PDB entry 4JI4 | X-ray diffraction, 3.69 A resolution | chains A and M of the 21 polymer chains in the assembly

# Chain A
Molecule: 16S rRNA
From: Thermus thermophilus
Sequence (1522 nucleotides; numbered 0 to 1544 plus 19 insertion-coded residues; 42 numbers in that range are skipped by the numbering (no residue carries them; nothing is unmodelled there); the number before each row is that of its first residue; a row labelled like 190A-190L holds insertion residues (190A, then the next letters in order); numbering starts at 0):
     0 UUUGUUGGAG AGUUUGAUCC UGGCUCAGGG UGAACGCUGG CGGCGUGCCU AAGACAUGCA
    60 AGUCGUGCGG G
    73 CCGCGGGGUU UU
    88 ACUCCG
    95 UGGUC
   101 AGCGGCGGAC GGGUGAGUAA CGCGUGGGU
  129A G
   130 ACCUACCCGG AAGAGGGGGA CAACCCGGGG AAACUCGGGC UAAUCCCCCA UGUGGACCCG
   190 C
190A-190L CCCUUGGGGUGU
   191 GUCCAAAGGG CUUU
   216 GCCCGCUUCC GGAUGGGCCC GCGUCCCAUC AGCUAGUUGG UGGGGUAAUG GCCCACCAAG
   276 GCGACGACGG GUAGCCGGUC UGAGAGGAUG GCCGGCCACA GGGGCACUGA GACACGGGCC
   336 CCACUCCUAC GGGAGGCAGC AGUUAGGAAU CUUCCGCAAU GGGCGCAAGC CUGACGGAGC
   396 GACGCCGCUU GGAGGAAGAA GCCCUUCGGG GUGUAAACUC CUGAA
   442 CCCGGGACGA AACCCCCGAC GA
   474 GGGGACUGAC GGUACCGGG
   494 GUAAUAGCGC CGGCCAACUC CGUGCCAGCA GCCGCGGUAA UACGGAGGGC GCGAGCGUUA
   554 CCCGGAUUCA CUGGGCGUAA AGGGCGUGUA GGCGGCCUGG GGCGUCCCAU GUGAAAGACC
   614 ACGGCUCAAC CGUGGGGGAG CGUGGGAUAC GCUCAGGCUA GACGGUGGGA GAGGGUGGUG
   674 GAAUUCCCGG AGUAGCGGUG AAAUGCGCAG AUACCGGGAG GAACGCCGAU GGCGAAGGCA
   734 GCCACCUGGU CCACCCGUGA CGCUGAGGCG CGAAAGCGUG GGGAGCAAAC CGGAUUAGAU
   794 ACCCGGGUAG UCCACGCCCU AAACGAUGCG CGCUAGGUCU CUGGGUCU
   848 CCUGGGGGCC GAAGCUAACG CGUUAAGCGC GCCGCCUGGG GAGUACGGCC GCAAGGCUGA
   908 AACUCAAAGG AAUUGACGGG GGCCCGCACA AGCGGUGGAG CAUGUGGUUU AAUUCGAAGX
   968 AACGCGAAGA ACCUUACCAG GCCUUGACAU GCUAGG
 1003A G
  1004 AACCCGGGUG AAAGCCUGGG GUGCCCC
1030A-1030D GCGA
  1031 GGGGAGCCCU AGCACAGGUG CUGCAUGGCC GUCGUCAGCU CGUGCCGUGA GGUGUUGGGU
  1091 UAAGUCCCGC AACGAGCGCA ACCCCCGCCG UUAGUUGCCA GCGGUUCGGC CGGGCACUCU
  1151 AACGGGACUG CCCGCGAAA
  1171 GCGGGAGGAA GGAGGGGACG ACGUCUGGUC AGCAUGGCCC UUACGGCCUG GGCGACACAC
  1231 GUGCUACAAU GCCCACUACA AAGCGAUGCC ACCCGGCAAC GGGGAGCUAA UCGCAAAAAG
  1291 GUGGGCCCAG UUCGGAUUGG GGUCUGCAAC CCGACCCCAU GAAGCCGGAA UCGCUAGUAA
  1351 UCGCGGAUCA G
 1361A C
  1362 CAUGCCGCGG UGAAUACGUU CCCGGGCCUU GUACACACXG CCXGUXACGC CAUGGGAGCG
  1422 GGCUCUACCC GAAGUCGCCG GG
  1446 AGCCUACGGG
  1459 CAGGCGCCGA GGGUAGGGCC CGUGACUGGG GUGAAGUCGU AACAAGGUAG CUGUACCGGA
  1519 AGGUGCGGCU GGAUCCACUC CUUUCU
Unresolved in the structure: 0-4, 1534-1538
Construct notes: conflict U1490 (C2113 in M26923.1), C1534 (A2157 in M26923.1), A1535 (C2158 in M26923.1)
Modified residues: PSU (pseudouridine-5'-monophosphate) at position 516, 7MG (7N-methyl-8-hydroguanosine-5'-monophosphate) at position 527, M2G (N2-dimethylguanosine-5'-monophosphate) at position 966, 5MC (5-methylcytidine-5'-monophosphate) at position 967, 2MG (2N-methylguanosine-5'-monophosphate) at position 1207, 5MC (5-methylcytidine-5'-monophosphate) at position 1400, 4OC (4n,o2'-methylcytidine-5'-monophosphate) at position 1402, 5MC (5-methylcytidine-5'-monophosphate) at position 1404, 5MC (5-methylcytidine-5'-monophosphate) at position 1407, UR3 (3-methyluridine-5'-monophoshate) at position 1498, MA6 (6N-dimethyladenosine-5'-monophoshate) at position 1518, MA6 (6N-dimethyladenosine-5'-monophoshate) at position 1519, PSU (pseudouridine-5'-monophosphate) at position 1540, PSU (pseudouridine-5'-monophosphate) at position 1541
Bound ions: Mg2+ site 1 near U5 (its only coordinating residue here); Mg2+ site 2 near U12 (its only coordinating residue here); Mg2+ site 3 near G21 (its only coordinating residue here); Mg2+ site 4: G46, G394; Mg2+ site 5: C48, G115; Mg2+ site 6 near A53 (its only coordinating residue here); Mg2+ site 7: A59, C386, U387; Mg2+ site 8: U62, G105; Mg2+ site 9 near C89 (its only coordinating residue here); Mg2+ site 10 near C92 (its only coordinating residue here); Mg2+ site 11 near G107 (its only coordinating residue here); Mg2+ site 12 near A109 (its only coordinating residue here); 105 more Mg2+ sites not listed
From the paper describing this entry:
  - conformationally variable residues: G1491

# Chain M
Molecule: Ribosomal protein S13
From: Thermus thermophilus
UniProt: P80377 (RS13_THET8); numbering as in UniProt (aligned over 1-126)
Amino-acid sequence (126 residues; each row starts with the number of its first residue):
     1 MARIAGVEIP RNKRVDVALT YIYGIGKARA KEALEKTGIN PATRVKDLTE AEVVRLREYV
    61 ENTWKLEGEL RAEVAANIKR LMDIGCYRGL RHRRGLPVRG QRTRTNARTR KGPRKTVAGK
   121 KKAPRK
Unresolved in the structure: 1, 120-126

# How chain A and chain M interact
Contacting residue pairs (84):
  G947(A) / Arg-108(M)  phosphate contact
  G947(A) / Thr-109(M)  hydrogen bond to the phosphate
  G947(A) / Arg-114(M)  salt bridge to the phosphate
  C948(A) / Asn-106(M)  base contact
  C948(A) / Ala-107(M)  phosphate contact
  C948(A) / Arg-108(M)  hydrogen bond to the phosphate
  C948(A) / Thr-109(M)  hydrogen bond to the phosphate
  A949(A) / Gln-101(M)  phosphate contact
  A949(A) / Asn-106(M)  hydrogen bond to the base
  U950(A) / Arg-102(M)  salt bridge to the phosphate
  U950(A) / Thr-105(M)  hydrogen bond to the base
  G951(A) / Arg-102(M)  salt bridge to the phosphate
  G951(A) / Thr-105(M)  base contact
  U952(A) / Arg-104(M)  hydrogen bond to the base
  G953(A) / Arg-104(M)  hydrogen bond to the base
  G954(A) / Arg-104(M)  hydrogen bond to the base
  A1225(A) / Gln-101(M)  phosphate contact
  A1225(A) / Arg-102(M)  phosphate contact
  A1225(A) / Thr-103(M)  hydrogen bond to the phosphate
  A1225(A) / Arg-104(M)  phosphate contact
  C1226(A) / Arg-91(M)  salt bridge to the phosphate
  C1226(A) / Arg-94(M)  salt bridge to the phosphate
  C1226(A) / Leu-96(M)  phosphate contact
  C1226(A) / Thr-103(M)  hydrogen bond to the sugar
  C1226(A) / Arg-104(M)  base contact
  C1226(A) / Lys-111(M)  hydrogen bond to the sugar
  A1227(A) / Leu-96(M)  phosphate contact
  A1227(A) / Lys-111(M)  phosphate contact
  A1227(A) / Lys-115(M)  hydrogen bond to the sugar
  A1227(A) / Val-117(M)  sugar contact
  C1228(A) / Arg-104(M)  base contact
  C1228(A) / Arg-108(M)  salt bridge to the phosphate
  C1228(A) / Lys-111(M)  salt bridge to the phosphate
  C1228(A) / Lys-115(M)  sugar contact
  C1228(A) / Thr-116(M)  hydrogen bond to the phosphate
  C1228(A) / Val-117(M)  hydrogen bond to the sugar
  A1229(A) / Thr-105(M)  base contact
  A1229(A) / Arg-114(M)  salt bridge to the phosphate
  A1229(A) / Thr-116(M)  hydrogen bond to the phosphate
  C1230(A) / Thr-105(M)  base contact
  G1295(A) / Arg-14(M)  sugar contact
  C1297(A) / Arg-44(M)  salt bridge to the phosphate
  U1301(A) / Lys-13(M)  phosphate contact
  U1302(A) / Lys-13(M)  salt bridge to the phosphate
  U1302(A) / Arg-14(M)  hydrogen bond to the base
  U1302(A) / Val-17(M)  phosphate contact
  A1306(A) / Thr-109(M)  hydrogen bond to the sugar
  U1307(A) / Gln-101(M)  phosphate contact
  U1307(A) / Thr-109(M)  sugar contact
  U1307(A) / Arg-110(M)  phosphate contact
  U1308(A) / His-92(M)  phosphate contact
  U1308(A) / Pro-97(M)  phosphate contact
  U1308(A) / Val-98(M)  hydrogen bond to the phosphate
  U1308(A) / Arg-99(M)  salt bridge to the phosphate
  U1308(A) / Arg-110(M)  salt bridge to the phosphate
  G1309(A) / Val-74(M)  sugar contact
  G1309(A) / Asn-77(M)  hydrogen bond to the phosphate
  G1309(A) / Ile-78(M)  sugar contact
  G1309(A) / Arg-88(M)  salt bridge to the phosphate
  G1309(A) / His-92(M)  salt bridge to the phosphate
  G1309(A) / Val-98(M)  phosphate contact
  G1309(A) / Arg-99(M)  salt bridge to the phosphate
  G1310(A) / Asn-77(M)  hydrogen bond to the phosphate
  G1310(A) / Arg-80(M)  salt bridge to the phosphate
  G1310(A) / Arg-88(M)  salt bridge to the phosphate
  C1320(A) / Tyr-87(M)  sugar contact
  C1321(A) / Tyr-87(M)  sugar contact
  G1323(A) / Arg-99(M)  phosphate contact
  G1323(A) / Gly-100(M)  phosphate contact
  C1328(A) / Ala-28(M)  phosphate contact
  C1328(A) / Arg-29(M)  hydrogen bond to the sugar
  A1329(A) / Tyr-23(M)  phosphate contact
  A1329(A) / Gly-24(M)  sugar contact
  A1329(A) / Ile-25(M)  phosphate contact
  A1329(A) / Gly-26(M)  hydrogen bond to the phosphate
  A1329(A) / Lys-27(M)  phosphate contact
  A1329(A) / Ala-28(M)  hydrogen bond to the phosphate
  A1329(A) / Arg-29(M)  hydrogen bond to the phosphate
  U1330(A) / Thr-20(M)  phosphate contact
  U1330(A) / Ile-22(M)  phosphate contact
  U1330(A) / Tyr-23(M)  phosphate contact
  U1330(A) / Ile-25(M)  phosphate contact
  U1330(A) / Gly-26(M)  phosphate contact
  A1332(A) / Thr-109(M)  base contact
Other interface residues (no listed pair), chain A (35 interface residues in all): A946, G1224, C1296, C1322, G1331
Other interface residues (no listed pair), chain M (44 interface residues in all): Tyr-21, Leu-81

# In short
The interface between chain A and chain M involves 35 residues on one side and 44 on the other, with 24
hydrogen bonds and 17 salt bridges. Polar pairs include A949(A)/Asn-106(M), U950(A)/Thr-105(M) and
U952(A)/Arg-104(M). The Mg2+ site 4 is built by G46(A) and G394(A). From the paper: conformational variability
at G1491(A).
Here chain A is 16S rRNA and chain M is Ribosomal protein S13, both from Thermus thermophilus. Entry 4JI4
(Crystal Structure of 30S ribosomal subunit from Thermus thermophilus) was determined by X-ray diffraction
(same publication as 4JI0, 4JI1, 4JI2, 4JI3, 4JI5, 4JI6, 4JI7 and 4JI8).
